Entry 4NO3 (X-ray diffraction, 1.70 A resolution); this record covers chains A and B of the 3 polymer chains in the assembly.

Chain A:
Protein: HLA class I histocompatibility antigen, A-2 alpha chain
From: Homo sapiens
Notes: fragment: extracellular domain
UniProtKB: P01892 (1A02_HUMAN); residues 1-274 here correspond to UniProt positions 25-298 (UniProt number = residue number + 24)
Chain sequence (274 residues; numbered 1 to 274; the number before each row is that of its first residue):
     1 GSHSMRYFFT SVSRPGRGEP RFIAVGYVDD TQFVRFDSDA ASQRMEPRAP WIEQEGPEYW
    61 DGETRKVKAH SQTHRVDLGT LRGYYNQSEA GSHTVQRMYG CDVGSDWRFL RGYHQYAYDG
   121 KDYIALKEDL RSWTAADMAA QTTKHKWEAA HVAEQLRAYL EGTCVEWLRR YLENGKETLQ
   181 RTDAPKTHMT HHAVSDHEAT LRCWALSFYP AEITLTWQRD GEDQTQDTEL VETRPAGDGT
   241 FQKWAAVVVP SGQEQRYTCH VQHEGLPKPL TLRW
Disulfide bonds: Cys-101/Cys-164, Cys-203/Cys-259

Chain B:
Protein: Beta-2-microglobulin
From: Homo sapiens
UniProtKB: P61769 (B2MG_HUMAN); residues 1-99 here correspond to UniProt positions 21-119 (UniProt number = residue number + 20)
Chain sequence (99 residues; row label = number of the first residue in the row):
     1 IQRTPKIQVY SRHPAENGKS NFLNCYVSGF HPSDIEVDLL KNGERIEKVE HSDLSFSKDW
    61 SFYLLYYTEF TPTEKDEYAC RVNHVTLSQP KIVKWDRDM
Disulfide bonds: Cys-25/Cys-80
UniProt features mapped onto this chain:
  - modified residue: Gln-2 (Pyrrolidone carboxylic acid)
  - glycosylation: Ile-1 (N-linked (Glc) (glycation) isoleucine), Lys-19 (N-linked (Glc) (glycation) lysine), Lys-41 (N-linked (Glc) (glycation) lysine), Lys-48 (N-linked (Glc) (glycation) lysine), Lys-58 (N-linked (Glc) (glycation) lysine), Lys-91 (N-linked (Glc) (glycation) lysine), Lys-94 (N-linked (Glc) (glycation) lysine)

Interface between chain A and chain B:
Contacting residue pairs - 51 pairs, chain A then chain B:
  Phe-8(A) with Ser-55(B); Phe-56(B), hydrophobic
  Phe-9(A) with Phe-56(B)
  Thr-10(A) with Phe-56(B); Phe-62(B)
  Val-12(A) with Ser-33(B)
  Arg-17(A) with Asp-34(B), salt bridge
  Ile-23(A) with Leu-54(B)
  Val-25(A) with Asp-53(B); Leu-54(B); Ser-55(B)
  Tyr-27(A) with Ser-55(B); Tyr-63(B)
  Gln-32(A) with Asp-53(B), hydrogen bond
  Arg-35(A) with Asp-53(B), salt bridge
  Gln-96(A) with His-31(B), hydrogen bond; Phe-56(B); Trp-60(B), hydrogen bond (side chain-backbone); Phe-62(B)
  Arg-97(A) with Phe-56(B)
  Gln-115(A) with Trp-60(B)
  Tyr-116(A) with Trp-60(B)
  Ala-117(A) with Trp-60(B), hydrophobic
  Asp-119(A) with Ile-1(B), hydrogen bond (backbone-backbone)
  Gly-120(A) with Ile-1(B); His-31(B)
  Asp-122(A) with Trp-60(B), hydrogen bond
  His-192(A) with Asp-98(B)
  Arg-202(A) with Asp-98(B), hydrogen bond (side chain-backbone); Met-99(B)
  Trp-204(A) with Asp-98(B); Met-99(B)
  Val-231(A) with Gln-8(B)
  Glu-232(A) with Lys-6(B), salt bridge; Gln-8(B), hydrogen bond (backbone-side chain); Tyr-26(B), hydrogen bond; Ser-28(B), hydrogen bond
  Arg-234(A) with Gln-8(B), hydrogen bond; Tyr-10(B); Met-99(B), hydrogen bond (side chain-backbone)
  Pro-235(A) with Tyr-10(B), hydrogen bond (backbone-side chain); Asn-24(B); Tyr-26(B)
  Ala-236(A) with Arg-12(B), hydrogen bond (backbone-side chain); Asn-24(B), hydrogen bond (backbone-side chain)
  Gly-237(A) with Arg-12(B), hydrogen bond (backbone-side chain)
  Asp-238(A) with His-13(B)
  Gln-242(A) with Tyr-10(B); Ser-11(B), hydrogen bond (side chain-backbone); Arg-12(B), hydrogen bond (side chain-backbone)
  Trp-244(A) with Met-99(B), hydrogen bond (side chain-backbone)
Other interface residues (no listed pair), chain A (35 interface residues in all): Arg-48, Thr-94, Met-98, Lys-121, Thr-233
Other interface residues (no listed pair), chain B (23 interface residues in all): Leu-65

In short:
35 residues of chain A and 23 residues of chain B are in contact; the contacts include 18 hydrogen bonds and 3
salt bridges. Among the polar pairs are Arg-17(A)/Asp-34(B), Arg-35(A)/Asp-53(B) and Glu-232(A)/Lys-6(B).
Here chain A is HLA class I histocompatibility antigen, A-2 alpha chain and chain B is Beta-2-microglobulin,
both from Homo sapiens. Entry 4NO3 (Crystal structure of AMPD2 phosphopeptide bound to HLA-A2) was determined
by X-ray diffraction, deposited together with 4NO5, 4NNX, 4NNY, 4NO0 and 4NO2.
